9B6T - chains A and C of the 8 polymer chains in the assembly; structure by electron microscopy, 2.54 A resolution.

[Chain A (and C)]
Name: Capsid protein VP1
Organism: Adeno-associated virus
Notes: chain C of this document is another copy of the same molecule, construct and numbering; everything in this record applies to it too
Reference sequence: Q6JC22 (Q6JC22_9VIRU); numbering as in UniProt (aligned over 203-736)
Chain sequence (534 residues; each row starts with the number of its first residue):
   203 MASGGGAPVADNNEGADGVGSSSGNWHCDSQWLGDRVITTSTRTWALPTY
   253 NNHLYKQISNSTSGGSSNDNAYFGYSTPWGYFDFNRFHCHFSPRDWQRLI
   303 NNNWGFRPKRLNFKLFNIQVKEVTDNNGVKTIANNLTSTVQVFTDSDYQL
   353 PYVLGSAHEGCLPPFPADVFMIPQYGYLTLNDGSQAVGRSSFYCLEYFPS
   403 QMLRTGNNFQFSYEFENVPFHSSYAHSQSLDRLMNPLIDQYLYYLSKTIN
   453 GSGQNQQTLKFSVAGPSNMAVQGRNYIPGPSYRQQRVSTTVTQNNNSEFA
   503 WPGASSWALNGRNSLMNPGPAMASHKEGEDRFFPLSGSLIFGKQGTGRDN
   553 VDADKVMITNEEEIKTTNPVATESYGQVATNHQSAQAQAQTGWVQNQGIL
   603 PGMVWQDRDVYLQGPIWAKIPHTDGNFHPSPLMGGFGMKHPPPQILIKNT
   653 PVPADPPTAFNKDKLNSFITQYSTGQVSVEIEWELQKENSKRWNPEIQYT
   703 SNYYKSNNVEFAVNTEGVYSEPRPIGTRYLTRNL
Not modelled in the structure: 203-248, 284-344, 363-372, 402-481, 525-535, 545-575, 603-619, 638, 674-736 (chain C: 203-229, 251-281, 312-353, 379-419, 624-627, 640-673)
Reported in the primary citation:
  - conformationally variable residues (side-chain flip): Asn704 to Lys707
  - mutagenesis - Q588R: abolished binding to Fab1-1

[Interface between chain A and chain C]
Contacting residue pairs - 210 pairs, chain A then chain C:
  Ile260(A) - Pro438(C)  hydrophobic
  Asp271(A) - Arg434(C)  hydrogen bond (backbone-side chain)
  Asn272(A) - Arg434(C)
  Asn272(A) - Ser469(C)
  Asn272(A) - Asn470(C)  hydrogen bond
  Asn272(A) - Met471(C)  hydrogen bond (side chain-backbone)
  Asn272(A) - Ala472(C)  hydrogen bond (side chain-backbone)
  Ala273(A) - Arg434(C)  hydrogen bond (backbone-side chain)
  Tyr274(A) - Arg434(C)
  Tyr274(A) - Met471(C)  hydrophobic
  Ser278(A) - Leu439(C)
  Tyr283(A) - Asn437(C)  hydrogen bond
  Asp349(A) - Asn691(C)
  Gln351(A) - Asn691(C)  hydrogen bond (side chain-backbone)
  Gln351(A) - Lys693(C)
  Gln351(A) - Asn735(C)  hydrogen bond (backbone-side chain)
  Leu352(A) - Asn735(C)  hydrogen bond (backbone-side chain)
  Pro353(A) - Gln430(C)
  Pro353(A) - Asn735(C)
  Val355(A) - Leu435(C)
  Val355(A) - Asn437(C)
  Gly357(A) - Asn477(C)  hydrogen bond (backbone-side chain)
  Ser358(A) - Leu435(C)
  Ser358(A) - Met436(C)
  Ser358(A) - Gln442(C)  hydrogen bond (backbone-side chain)
  Ala359(A) - Gln442(C)
  Ala359(A) - Tyr443(C)  hydrogen bond (backbone-backbone)
  His360(A) - Met436(C)
  His360(A) - Asn437(C)  hydrogen bond (side chain-backbone)
  His360(A) - Ile440(C)  hydrogen bond (side chain-backbone)
  His360(A) - Asp441(C)  hydrogen bond (side chain-backbone)
  His360(A) - Gln442(C)
  His360(A) - Tyr443(C)
  Glu361(A) - Ile440(C)
  Glu361(A) - Asp441(C)  hydrogen bond (backbone-backbone)
  Glu361(A) - Tyr443(C)
  Pro375(A) - Ile440(C)  hydrophobic
  Gln376(A) - Asn437(C)  hydrogen bond (backbone-side chain)
  Gln376(A) - Leu439(C)
  Tyr377(A) - Leu439(C)
  Gly378(A) - Asn437(C)
  Gly378(A) - Pro438(C)
  Tyr379(A) - Pro438(C)
  Leu380(A) - Gln430(C)  hydrogen bond (backbone-side chain)
  Leu380(A) - Arg434(C)
  Leu380(A) - Met436(C)  hydrophobic
  Leu380(A) - Pro438(C)  hydrophobic
  Leu380(A) - Met471(C)  hydrophobic
  Thr381(A) - Ser429(C)
  Leu382(A) - His428(C)
  Leu382(A) - Ser429(C)  hydrogen bond (backbone-backbone)
  Leu382(A) - Gln430(C)
  Leu382(A) - Ser431(C)
  Leu382(A) - Thr568(C)
  Asp384(A) - Glu529(C)
  Gly390(A) - Arg694(C)
  Gly390(A) - Ile699(C)
  Arg391(A) - Ala427(C)
  Arg391(A) - Glu564(C)  salt bridge
  Arg391(A) - Glu565(C)
  Arg391(A) - Arg694(C)  hydrogen bond (backbone-side chain)
  Arg391(A) - Ile699(C)
  Arg391(A) - Thr733(C)
  Ser392(A) - Arg694(C)  hydrogen bond (backbone-side chain)
  Ser392(A) - Asn696(C)  hydrogen bond (backbone-side chain)
  Ser393(A) - Ser429(C)
  Ser393(A) - Arg694(C)  hydrogen bond
  Ser393(A) - Thr733(C)
  Phe394(A) - Arg694(C)
  Phe394(A) - Trp695(C)  hydrogen bond (backbone-backbone)
  Phe394(A) - Asn696(C)
  Tyr395(A) - Arg694(C)
  Tyr395(A) - Asn735(C)  hydrogen bond
  Tyr399(A) - Lys693(C)
  Tyr399(A) - Trp695(C)  hydrophobic
  Phe400(A) - Lys693(C)
  Tyr484(A) - Gly578(C)
  Tyr484(A) - Gln579(C)  hydrogen bond (side chain-backbone)
  Tyr484(A) - Val580(C)  hydrophobic
  Tyr484(A) - Val596(C)  hydrophobic
  Arg485(A) - Ala581(C)
  Arg485(A) - Thr582(C)
  Arg485(A) - Asn583(C)  hydrogen bond (side chain-backbone)
  Arg485(A) - His584(C)
  Gln486(A) - Ala581(C)
  Gln487(A) - Ala581(C)
  Gln487(A) - Asn583(C)  hydrogen bond
  Gln487(A) - His584(C)
  Gln487(A) - Gln585(C)  hydrogen bond (side chain-backbone)
  Gln487(A) - Ala591(C)
  Arg488(A) - His584(C)  hydrogen bond
  Arg488(A) - Gln585(C)  hydrogen bond (backbone-side chain)
  Val493(A) - Gln459(C)
  Thr494(A) - Ala587(C)
  Gln495(A) - Ser586(C)
  Gln495(A) - Ala587(C)  hydrogen bond (backbone-backbone)
  Asn496(A) - Gln459(C)  hydrogen bond (backbone-side chain)
  Asn496(A) - Gln585(C)  hydrogen bond
  Asn497(A) - Gln459(C)
  Asn497(A) - Ser586(C)  hydrogen bond (side chain-backbone)
  Asn497(A) - Ala587(C)
  Asn497(A) - Ala589(C)  hydrogen bond (side chain-backbone)
  Asn497(A) - Gln590(C)
  Asn498(A) - Gly455(C)  hydrogen bond (side chain-backbone)
  Asn498(A) - Asn457(C)
  Asn498(A) - Gln458(C)  hydrogen bond (side chain-backbone)
  Asn498(A) - Gln459(C)  hydrogen bond (side chain-backbone)
  Ser499(A) - Thr450(C)  hydrogen bond (backbone-side chain)
  Ser499(A) - Ile451(C)
  Glu500(A) - Ser448(C)
  Glu500(A) - Lys449(C)
  Glu500(A) - Thr450(C)  hydrogen bond
  Glu500(A) - Ile451(C)  hydrogen bond (side chain-backbone)
  Phe501(A) - Thr450(C)
  Phe501(A) - Gln585(C)
  Ala502(A) - Leu447(C)
  Ala502(A) - Ser448(C)
  Ala502(A) - Thr450(C)
  Pro504(A) - Thr593(C)
  Gly505(A) - Thr593(C)
  Ser507(A) - Gln579(C)
  Ser507(A) - Val580(C)
  Ser507(A) - Ala581(C)  hydrogen bond (side chain-backbone)
  Ser508(A) - Gly578(C)
  Ser508(A) - Gln579(C)  hydrogen bond (backbone-backbone)
  Trp509(A) - Ile479(C)
  Trp509(A) - Pro480(C)  hydrophobic
  Trp509(A) - Tyr577(C)
  Trp509(A) - Gly578(C)
  Ala510(A) - Tyr577(C)  hydrogen bond (backbone-backbone)
  Leu511(A) - Leu432(C)  hydrophobic
  Leu511(A) - Lys567(C)
  Leu511(A) - Thr568(C)
  Leu511(A) - Asn570(C)
  Asn512(A) - Lys528(C)
  Asn512(A) - Glu529(C)  hydrogen bond (side chain-backbone)
  Asn512(A) - Lys567(C)
  Asn512(A) - Val572(C)
  Gly513(A) - Lys528(C)
  Arg514(A) - Ser431(C)  hydrogen bond
  Arg514(A) - Asp433(C)  salt bridge
  Arg514(A) - Arg434(C)
  Asn515(A) - Ala472(C)
  Ser516(A) - Asp433(C)
  Ser516(A) - Ala472(C)
  Ser516(A) - Arg476(C)
  Leu517(A) - Ala472(C)  hydrogen bond (backbone-backbone)
  Asn519(A) - Val473(C)  hydrogen bond (side chain-backbone)
  Asn519(A) - Gln474(C)
  Asn519(A) - Gly475(C)
  Asn519(A) - Arg476(C)  hydrogen bond (backbone-backbone)
  Ile542(A) - Leu444(C)
  Ile542(A) - Tyr445(C)  hydrogen bond (backbone-backbone)
  Ile542(A) - Phe463(C)  hydrophobic
  Phe543(A) - Tyr443(C)  hydrophobic
  Phe543(A) - Tyr445(C)
  Gly544(A) - Tyr445(C)
  Gln597(A) - Val580(C)
  Gln597(A) - Ala581(C)
  Gln597(A) - Thr582(C)
  Asn598(A) - Val596(C)
  Asn598(A) - Asn598(C)  hydrogen bond (side chain-backbone)
  Asn598(A) - Gln599(C)  hydrogen bond
  Gln599(A) - Leu602(C)
  Gly600(A) - Ile601(C)
  Ile601(A) - Ile601(C)  hydrogen bond (backbone-backbone)
  Ile601(A) - Pro603(C)
  Ala620(A) - Asn477(C)
  Lys621(A) - Tyr478(C)
  Ile622(A) - Tyr478(C)
  Pro623(A) - Tyr478(C)
  Pro623(A) - Leu736(C)  hydrophobic
  His624(A) - Tyr426(C)  hydrogen bond (backbone-side chain)
  His624(A) - His428(C)
  His624(A) - Gln608(C)
  His624(A) - Arg734(C)
  Thr625(A) - His428(C)
  Thr625(A) - Val606(C)
  Thr625(A) - Trp607(C)
  Thr625(A) - Gln608(C)
  Thr625(A) - Leu736(C)
  Asp626(A) - Ser424(C)  hydrogen bond
  Asp626(A) - Trp607(C)  hydrogen bond (backbone-backbone)
  Asp626(A) - Gln608(C)
  Asp626(A) - Asp609(C)  hydrogen bond (side chain-backbone)
  Asp626(A) - His630(C)
  Asp626(A) - Arg730(C)  salt bridge
  Gly627(A) - Val606(C)
  Gly627(A) - Trp607(C)  hydrogen bond (backbone-backbone)
  Asn628(A) - Met605(C)
  Asn628(A) - Val606(C)
  Asn628(A) - Trp607(C)
  Phe629(A) - Ile601(C)  hydrophobic
  Phe629(A) - Leu602(C)
  Phe629(A) - Pro603(C)
  Phe629(A) - Gly604(C)  hydrogen bond (backbone-backbone)
  Phe629(A) - Met605(C)  hydrogen bond (backbone-backbone)
  Phe629(A) - Trp607(C)
  His630(A) - Pro603(C)
  His630(A) - Gly604(C)
  Pro631(A) - Tyr478(C)  hydrogen bond (backbone-side chain)
  Pro633(A) - Asn477(C)
  Pro633(A) - Tyr478(C)
  Leu634(A) - Arg476(C)
  Leu634(A) - Asn477(C)  hydrogen bond (backbone-backbone)
  Leu634(A) - Ile479(C)  hydrophobic
  Leu634(A) - Pro603(C)
  Met635(A) - Leu444(C)  hydrophobic
  Met635(A) - Gly475(C)
  Met635(A) - Asn477(C)  hydrogen bond (backbone-side chain)
Also at the interface, not in a pair above, chain A (102 interface residues in all): Tyr277, Tyr350, Tyr354, Val389, Cys396, Pro482, Val489, Ser490, Trp503, Ala506, Met518, Pro520, Pro522, Leu537, Leu541, Gly639
Also at the interface, not in a pair above, chain C (100 interface residues in all): Gln456, Leu461, Pro468, Thr569, Pro571, Ser576, Gln588, Gln592, Gly600, Phe629

[Summary]
Chain A and chain C form an interface of 102 and 100 residues respectively, with 64 hydrogen bonds and 3 salt
bridges. Polar pairs include Arg391(A)-Glu564(C), Arg514(A)-Asp433(C) and Asp626(A)-Arg730(C). The paper
reports that Q588R of chain A abolishes binding to Fab1-1; conformational variability at Asn704(A).
Chain A and chain C are both Capsid protein VP1 (Adeno-associated virus); the structure, Fab1-7 in complex
with the capsid of Adeno-associated virus type 9, was determined by electron microscopy, deposited together
with 9B6N, 9B6O, 9B6Q, 9B6R, 9B6S, 9B7K and 9 further entries.
